6JW1 - chains A and I of the 3 polymer chains in the assembly; structure by X-ray diffraction, 2.49 A resolution.

[Chain A]
Name: TAL effector
From: Xanthomonas campestris pv. armoraciae
Amino-acid sequence (498 residues; numbered 230 to 727; the number before each row is that of its first residue):
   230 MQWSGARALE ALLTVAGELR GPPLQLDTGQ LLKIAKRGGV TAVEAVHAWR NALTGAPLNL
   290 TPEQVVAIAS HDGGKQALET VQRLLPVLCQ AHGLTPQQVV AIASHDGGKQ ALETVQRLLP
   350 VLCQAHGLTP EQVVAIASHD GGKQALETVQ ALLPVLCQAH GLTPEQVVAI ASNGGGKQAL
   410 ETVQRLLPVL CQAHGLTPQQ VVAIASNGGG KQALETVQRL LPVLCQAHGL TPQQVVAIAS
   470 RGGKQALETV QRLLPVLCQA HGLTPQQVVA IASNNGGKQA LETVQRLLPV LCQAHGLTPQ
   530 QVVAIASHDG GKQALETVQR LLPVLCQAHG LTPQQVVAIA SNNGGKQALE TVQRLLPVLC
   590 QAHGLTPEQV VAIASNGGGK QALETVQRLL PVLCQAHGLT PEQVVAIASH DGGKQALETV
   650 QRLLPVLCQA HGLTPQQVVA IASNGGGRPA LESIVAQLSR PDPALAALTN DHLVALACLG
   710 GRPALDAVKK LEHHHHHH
Disordered / not traced: 726-727

[Chain I]
Molecule: 17-nt DNA strand
Sequence (17 nucleotides; numbered -2 to 14; the number before each row is that of its first residue; numbers below 1 keep their minus sign (DT-2 is residue -2)):
    -2 TGTCCCTTCG CGTCTCT
Modified residues: 5CM (5-methyl-2'-deoxy-cytidine-5'-monophosphate) at position 6

[Chain A / chain I interface]
Residue-residue contacts (74; chain A residue first):
  Gln231(A) - DT-2(I)  hydrogen bond to the phosphate
  Arg266(A) - DC2(I)  base contact
  Val269(A) - DG-1(I)  phosphate contact
  Thr270(A) - DG-1(I)  hydrogen bond to the phosphate
  Thr270(A) - DT0(I)  hydrogen bond to the phosphate
  Asp301(A) - DT0(I)  base contact
  Asp301(A) - DC1(I)  hydrogen bond to the base
  Gly302(A) - DT0(I)  phosphate contact
  Lys304(A) - DT0(I)  phosphate contact
  Gln305(A) - DT0(I)  hydrogen bond to the phosphate
  Gln305(A) - DC1(I)  phosphate contact
  Asp335(A) - DC2(I)  hydrogen bond to the base
  Gly336(A) - DC1(I)  phosphate contact
  Lys338(A) - DC1(I)  phosphate contact
  Gln339(A) - DC1(I)  hydrogen bond to the phosphate
  Asp369(A) - DC3(I)  hydrogen bond to the base
  Gly370(A) - DC2(I)  phosphate contact
  Lys372(A) - DC2(I)  phosphate contact
  Gln373(A) - DC2(I)  hydrogen bond to the phosphate
  Gly403(A) - DT4(I)  base contact
  Gly404(A) - DC3(I)  phosphate contact
  Gly404(A) - DT4(I)  phosphate contact
  Lys406(A) - DC3(I)  phosphate contact
  Gln407(A) - DC3(I)  hydrogen bond to the phosphate
  Gln407(A) - DT4(I)  phosphate contact
  Gly437(A) - DT5(I)  base contact
  Gly438(A) - DT4(I)  sugar contact
  Gly438(A) - DT5(I)  phosphate contact
  Lys440(A) - DT4(I)  phosphate contact
  Gln441(A) - DT4(I)  hydrogen bond to the phosphate
  Gln441(A) - DT5(I)  phosphate contact
  Lys473(A) - DT5(I)  phosphate contact
  Gln474(A) - DT5(I)  hydrogen bond to the phosphate
  Gln474(A) - 5CM_6(I)  phosphate contact
  Asn504(A) - 5CM_6(I)  base contact
  Asn504(A) - DG7(I)  hydrogen bond to the base
  Gly505(A) - 5CM_6(I)  phosphate contact
  Gly505(A) - DG7(I)  phosphate contact
  Lys507(A) - 5CM_6(I)  phosphate contact
  Gln508(A) - 5CM_6(I)  hydrogen bond to the phosphate
  Asp538(A) - DC8(I)  hydrogen bond to the base
  Gly539(A) - DG7(I)  phosphate contact
  Gly539(A) - DC8(I)  phosphate contact
  Lys541(A) - DG7(I)  phosphate contact
  Gln542(A) - DG7(I)  hydrogen bond to the phosphate
  Gln542(A) - DC8(I)  phosphate contact
  Asn572(A) - DG9(I)  hydrogen bond to the base
  Gly573(A) - DC8(I)  sugar contact
  Gly573(A) - DG9(I)  phosphate contact
  Lys575(A) - DC8(I)  phosphate contact
  Gln576(A) - DC8(I)  hydrogen bond to the phosphate
  Gln576(A) - DG9(I)  phosphate contact
  Gly606(A) - DT10(I)  base contact
  Gly607(A) - DG9(I)  sugar contact
  Gly607(A) - DT10(I)  phosphate contact
  Lys609(A) - DG9(I)  phosphate contact
  Gln610(A) - DG9(I)  hydrogen bond to the phosphate
  Gln610(A) - DT10(I)  phosphate contact
  Asp640(A) - DC11(I)  hydrogen bond to the base
  Gly641(A) - DT10(I)  sugar contact
  Gly641(A) - DC11(I)  phosphate contact
  Lys643(A) - DT10(I)  phosphate contact
  Gln644(A) - DT10(I)  hydrogen bond to the phosphate
  Gln644(A) - DC11(I)  phosphate contact
  Gly674(A) - DT12(I)  base contact
  Gly675(A) - DT12(I)  phosphate contact
  Arg677(A) - DC11(I)  phosphate contact
  Pro678(A) - DC11(I)  phosphate contact
  Leu708(A) - DT14(I)  base contact
  Gly709(A) - DT14(I)  base contact
  Arg711(A) - DC11(I)  hydrogen bond to the phosphate
  Arg711(A) - DT12(I)  salt bridge to the phosphate
  Pro712(A) - DT12(I)  phosphate contact
  Pro712(A) - DC13(I)  phosphate contact
Other interface residues (no listed pair), chain A (59 interface residues in all): Gly268, Gly303, Gly337, Asn673, Cys707

[In short]
Chain A and chain I form an interface of 59 and 17 residues respectively; the contacts include 22 hydrogen
bonds and 1 salt bridge. Among the polar pairs are Asp301(A)-DC1(I), Asp335(A)-DC2(I) and Asp369(A)-DC3(I).
Chain A is TAL effector (Xanthomonas campestris pv. armoraciae) and chain I is a 17-nt DNA strand; the
structure, Universal RVD R* accommodates 5mC via water-mediated interactions, was determined by X-ray
diffraction (same publication as 6JVZ, 6JW0, 6JW2, 6JW3, 6JW4 and 6JW5).
